Entry 7BXT (electron microscopy, 4.20 A resolution (low resolution: residue-level contacts below are approximate; hydrogen-bond / salt-bridge calls are withheld)); this record covers chains F and I of the 14 polymer chains in the assembly.

== Chain F ==
Protein: Histone H4
Organism: Homo sapiens
UniProt: P62805 (H4_HUMAN); residues 1-102 here correspond to UniProt positions 2-103 (UniProt number = residue number + 1)
Amino-acid sequence (106 residues; row label = number of the first residue in the row; numbers below 1 keep their minus sign (Gly-3 is residue -3)):
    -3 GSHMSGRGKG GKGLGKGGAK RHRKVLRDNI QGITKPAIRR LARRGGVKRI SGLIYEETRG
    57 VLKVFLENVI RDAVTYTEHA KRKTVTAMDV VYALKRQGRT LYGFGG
Unresolved in the structure: -3 to 22, 102
Construct notes: expression tag (-3 to 0)
Swiss-Prot annotation at these positions:
  - DNA-binding region: Lys16 to Lys20
  - modified residue: Ser1 (N-acetylserine), Arg3 (Asymmetric dimethylarginine), Lys5 (N6-(2-hydroxyisobutyryl)lysine), Lys8 (N6-(2-hydroxyisobutyryl)lysine), Lys12 (N6-(2-hydroxyisobutyryl)lysine), Lys16 (N6-(2-hydroxyisobutyryl)lysine), Lys20 (N6,N6,N6-trimethyllysine), Lys31 (N6-(2-hydroxyisobutyryl)lysine), Lys44 (N6-(2-hydroxyisobutyryl)lysine), Ser47 (Phosphoserine), Tyr51 (Phosphotyrosine), Lys59 (N6-(2-hydroxyisobutyryl)lysine), Lys77 (N6-(2-hydroxyisobutyryl)lysine), Lys79 (N6-(2-hydroxyisobutyryl)lysine), Thr80 (Phosphothreonine), Tyr88 (Phosphotyrosine), Lys91 (N6-(2-hydroxyisobutyryl)lysine)
  - cross-link (Glycyl lysine isopeptide (Lys-Gly)): Lys12 (interchain with G-Cter in SUMO2), Lys20 (interchain with G-Cter in SUMO2), Lys31 (interchain with G-Cter in SUMO2), Lys59 (interchain with G-Cter in SUMO2), Lys79 (interchain with G-Cter in SUMO2), Lys91 (interchain with G-Cter in SUMO2)

== Chain I ==
Molecule: 145-nt DNA strand
Sequence (145 nucleotides; row label = number of the first residue in the row):
     1 ATCAGAATCC CGGTGCCGAG GCCGCTCAAT TGGTCGTAGA CAGCTCTAGC ACCGCTTAAA
    61 CGCACGTACG CGCTGTCCCC CGCGTTTTAA CCGCCAAGGG GATTACTCCC TAGTCTCCAG
   121 GCACGAGTCA GATATATACA TCGAT

== How chain F and chain I interact ==
Contacting residue pairs - 11 pairs, chain F then chain I:
  Arg35(F) - DC81(I)
  Arg45(F) - DC80(I)
  Arg45(F) - DC81(I)
  Ile46(F) - DC80(I)
  Ile46(F) - DC81(I)
  Ser47(F) - DC80(I)
  Gly48(F) - DC80(I)
  Arg78(F) - DG101(I)
  Lys79(F) - DG100(I)
  Lys79(F) - DG101(I)
  Thr80(F) - DG101(I)
Interface residues without a listed pair, chain F (9 interface residues in all): Arg39
Interface residues without a listed pair, chain I (5 interface residues in all): DG82

== Overview ==
9 residues of chain F and 5 residues of chain I are in contact. From UniProt: a DNA-binding region on chain F.
Here chain F is Histone H4 (Homo sapiens) and chain I is a 145-nt DNA strand. Entry 7BXT (The cryo-EM
structure of CENP-A nucleosome in complex with CENP-C peptide and CENP-N N-terminal domain) was determined by
electron microscopy (same publication as 7BY0).
